Entry 1NTF (X-ray diffraction, 1.80 A resolution); this record covers chain A.

[Chain A]
Molecule: salivary nitrophorin
From: Cimex lectularius
UniProt: O76745 (O76745_9HEMI); residues 1-282 here correspond to UniProt positions 21-302 (UniProt number = residue number + 20)
Sequence (282 residues; numbered 1 to 282; the number before each row is that of its first residue):
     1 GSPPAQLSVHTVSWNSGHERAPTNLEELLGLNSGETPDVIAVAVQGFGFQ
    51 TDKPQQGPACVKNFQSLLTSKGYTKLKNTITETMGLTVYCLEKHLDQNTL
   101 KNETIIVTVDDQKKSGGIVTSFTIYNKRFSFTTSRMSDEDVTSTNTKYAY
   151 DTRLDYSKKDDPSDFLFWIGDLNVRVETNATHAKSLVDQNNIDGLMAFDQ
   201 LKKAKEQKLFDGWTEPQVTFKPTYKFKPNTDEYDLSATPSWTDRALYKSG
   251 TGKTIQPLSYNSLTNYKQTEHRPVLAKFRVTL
Disordered / not traced: 1-2
Bound ions: heme Fe near Cys-60 (its only coordinating residue here)
Ligand contacts: heme (HEM): Trp-14, Ser-16, His-18, Glu-19, Arg-20, Ala-21, Pro-22, Leu-28, Val-42, Val-44, Phe-47, Gly-48, Phe-49, Asp-52, Pro-54, Gln-56, Gly-57, Cys-60, Val-61, Phe-64, Gln-65, Lys-75, Asn-78, Ile-80, Thr-87, Tyr-89
UniProt features mapped onto this chain:
  - binding site (heme): Cys-60
From the paper describing this entry:
  - heme coordination: Cys-60
  - contacts within the chain: Ala-21/Cys-60 (hydrophobic contact), Gln-56/Cys-60 (hydrogen bond), Cys-60/Phe-64 (hydrophobic contact)

[Summary]
Ligands of chain A: heme. UniProt lists heme-binding residue Cys-60. The paper reports heme coordination by
Cys-60; contacts within the chain involving Ala-21, Cys-60 and Gln-56 among others.
Chain A is salivary nitrophorin (Cimex lectularius); the structure, Crystal Structure of Cimex Nitrophorin,
was determined by X-ray diffraction, deposited together with 1Y21.
